PDB entry 3GLH | X-ray diffraction, 3.89 A resolution | chains D and E of the 5 polymer chains in the assembly

[Chain D]
Name: DNA polymerase III subunit tau
From: Escherichia coli
Notes: EC 2.7.7.7
Reference sequence: P06710 (DPO3X_ECOLI); residues 1-373 here = UniProt positions 1-373
Chain sequence (376 residues; numbered -2 to 373; the number before each row is that of its first residue; numbers below 1 keep their minus sign (Gly-2 is residue -2)):
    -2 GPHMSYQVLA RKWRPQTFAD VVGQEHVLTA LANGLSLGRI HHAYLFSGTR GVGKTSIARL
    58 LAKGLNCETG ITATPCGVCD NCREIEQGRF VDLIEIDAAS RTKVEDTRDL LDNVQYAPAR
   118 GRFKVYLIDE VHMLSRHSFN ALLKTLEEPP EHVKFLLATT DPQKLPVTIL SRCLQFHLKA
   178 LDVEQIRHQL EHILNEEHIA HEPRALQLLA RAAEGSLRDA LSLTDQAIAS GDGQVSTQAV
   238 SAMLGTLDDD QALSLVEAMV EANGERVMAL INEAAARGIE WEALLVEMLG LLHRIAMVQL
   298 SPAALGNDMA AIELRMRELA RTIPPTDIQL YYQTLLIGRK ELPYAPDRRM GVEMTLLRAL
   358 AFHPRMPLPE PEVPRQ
Unresolved in the structure: -2 to 3, 177, 242, 369-373
Construct notes: expression tag (-2 to 0)
Swiss-Prot annotation at these positions:
  - binding site (ATP): Gly45 to Thr52
  - binding site (Zn(2+)): Cys64, Cys73, Cys76, Cys79
  - mutagenesis: Gly118 (G118D: In dnaX2016(Ts); present in both isoforms, unable to grow at 42 degrees Celsius)
From the paper describing this entry:
  - mutagenesis - T157A: abolished catalytic activity on ATP (citing earlier work)

[Chain E]
Name: DNA polymerase III subunit delta'
From: Escherichia coli
Notes: EC 2.7.7.7
Reference sequence: P28631 (HOLB_ECOLI); residues 1-334 here = UniProt positions 1-334
Chain sequence (334 residues; numbered 1 to 334; the number before each row is that of its first residue):
     1 MRWYPWLRPD FEKLVASYQA GRGHHALLIQ ALPGMGDDAL IYALSRYLLC QQPQGHKSCG
    61 HCRGCQLMQA GTHPDYYTLA PEKGKNTLGV DAVREVTEKL NEHARLGGAK VVWVTDAALL
   121 TDAAANALLK TLEEPPAETW FFLATREPER LLATLRSRCR LHYLAPPPEQ YAVTWLSREV
   181 TMSQDALLAA LRLSAGSPGA ALALFQGDNW QARETLCQAL AYSVPSGDWY SLLAALNHEQ
   241 APARLHWLAT LLMDALKRHH GAAQVTNVDV PGLVAELANH LSPSRLQAIL GDVCHIREQL
   301 MSVTGINREL LITDLLLRIE HYLQPGVVLP VPHL
Unresolved in the structure: 165, 207

[How chain D and chain E interact]
Contacting residue pairs (47; chain D residue first):
  Arg47(D) - Asn126(E)  hydrogen bond
  Ala209(D) - Ala153(E)
  Leu220(D) - Thr154(E)
  Gln223(D) - Arg158(E)
  Met240(D) - Arg156(E)
  Leu241(D) - Ala153(E)
  Leu241(D) - Arg156(E)  hydrogen bond (backbone-side chain)
  Glu262(D) - His260(E)
  Glu262(D) - Gly261(E)
  Glu262(D) - Ala263(E)
  Met265(D) - Lys257(E)
  Ala273(D) - Tyr163(E)
  Gly275(D) - Gln30(E)
  Glu277(D) - Pro148(E)
  Glu277(D) - Glu149(E)  hydrogen bond (side chain-backbone)
  Ile334(D) - Pro332(E)  hydrophobic
  Ile334(D) - His333(E)
  Ile334(D) - Leu334(E)
  Lys337(D) - His333(E)
  Lys337(D) - Leu334(E)
  Glu338(D) - His295(E)  salt bridge
  Glu338(D) - Pro332(E)
  Tyr341(D) - His295(E)
  Tyr341(D) - Glu298(E)
  Pro343(D) - His246(E)
  Pro343(D) - Cys294(E)
  Pro343(D) - Arg297(E)
  Arg345(D) - Glu149(E)  salt bridge
  Arg345(D) - Arg150(E)
  Met347(D) - Met253(E)  hydrophobic
  Glu350(D) - Met253(E)
  Glu350(D) - Lys257(E)  salt bridge
  Met351(D) - Gln287(E)
  Met351(D) - Leu290(E)  hydrophobic
  Leu354(D) - Met253(E)  hydrophobic
  Leu354(D) - Gln287(E)
  Arg355(D) - Gln287(E)
  Arg355(D) - Pro330(E)  hydrogen bond (side chain-backbone)
  Arg355(D) - Val331(E)
  Arg355(D) - Pro332(E)
  Leu357(D) - His260(E)
  Pro364(D) - His260(E)
  Leu365(D) - Pro283(E)
  Pro366(D) - Ser282(E)
  Pro366(D) - Pro283(E)
  Glu367(D) - Asn279(E)
  Pro368(D) - Asn279(E)
Also at the interface, not in a pair above, chain D (38 interface residues in all): Arg98, Glu211, Arg215, Ser219, Ala239, Gly261, Asn269, Trp278, Pro340, Ala358
Also at the interface, not in a pair above, chain E (44 interface residues in all): Asp91, Glu95, Lys130, Glu147, Leu152, Ser157, Leu161, Ala249, Thr250, Leu256, Ala262, Gln264, His280, Ala288

[In short]
38 residues of chain D face 44 of chain E across their interface, with 4 hydrogen bonds and 3 salt bridges.
Among the polar pairs are Glu338(D)-His295(E), Arg345(D)-Glu149(E) and Glu350(D)-Lys257(E). The paper reports
that T157A of chain D abolishes catalytic activity on ATP.
Chain D is DNA polymerase III subunit tau and chain E is DNA polymerase III subunit delta', both from
Escherichia coli; the structure, Crystal Structure of the E. coli clamp loader bound to Psi Peptide, was
determined by X-ray diffraction, deposited together with 3GLF, 3GLG and 3GLI.
